Entry 3J3Q (electron microscopy); this record covers chains f and g of the 1356 polymer chains in the assembly.

[Chain f (and g)]
Name: capsid protein
Organism: Human immunodeficiency virus 1
Notes: chain g of this document is another copy of the same molecule, construct and numbering; everything in this record applies to it too
UniProtKB: Q79791 (Q79791_9HIV1); residues 1-231 here correspond to UniProt positions 133-363 (UniProt number = residue number + 132)
Amino-acid sequence (231 residues; each row starts with the number of its first residue):
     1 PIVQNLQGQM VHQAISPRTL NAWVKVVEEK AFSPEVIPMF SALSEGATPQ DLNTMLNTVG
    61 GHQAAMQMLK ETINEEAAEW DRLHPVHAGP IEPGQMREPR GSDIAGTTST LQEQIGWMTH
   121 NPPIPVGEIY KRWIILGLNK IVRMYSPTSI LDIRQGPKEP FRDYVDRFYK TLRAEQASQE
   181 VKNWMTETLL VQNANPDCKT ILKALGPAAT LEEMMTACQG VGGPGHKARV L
Construct notes: engineered mutation Glu-92 (Ala224 in Q79791)
Disulfide bonds: Cys-198/Cys-218

[How chain f and chain g interact]
Pairs across the interface (55; chain f residue first):
  Gln-4(f) / Gln-13(g)
  Gln-4(f) / Ala-14(g)
  Asn-5(f) / Gln-13(g)
  Leu-6(f) / Gln-4(g)
  Leu-6(f) / Asn-5(g)
  Leu-6(f) / Leu-6(g)
  Leu-6(f) / Val-11(g)
  Leu-6(f) / Gln-13(g)
  Gln-7(f) / Asn-5(g)
  Gln-7(f) / Leu-6(g)
  Arg-18(f) / Ser-16(g)
  Arg-18(f) / Pro-17(g)
  Thr-19(f) / Pro-17(g)
  Ala-22(f) / Pro-17(g)
  Ala-22(f) / Asn-21(g)
  Lys-25(f) / Asn-21(g)
  Val-26(f) / Asn-21(g)
  Glu-29(f) / Lys-25(g)
  Lys-30(f) / Glu-28(g)
  Glu-35(f) / Glu-28(g)
  Glu-35(f) / Gly-60(g)
  Glu-35(f) / Gly-61(g)
  Pro-38(f) / Asn-57(g)
  Pro-38(f) / Thr-58(g)
  Pro-38(f) / Gly-60(g)
  Met-39(f) / Leu-20(g)
  Met-39(f) / Asn-21(g)
  Met-39(f) / Thr-58(g)
  Ala-42(f) / Thr-58(g)
  Leu-43(f) / Pro-17(g)
  Leu-43(f) / Leu-20(g)
  Arg-162(f) / Phe-32(g)
  Arg-162(f) / His-62(g)
  Arg-162(f) / Tyr-145(g)
  Asp-166(f) / His-62(g)
  Asp-166(f) / Gln-63(g)
  Tyr-169(f) / Gln-63(g)
  Tyr-169(f) / Gln-67(g)
  Leu-211(f) / Ala-64(g)
  Leu-211(f) / Gln-67(g)
  Met-215(f) / Ala-64(g)
  Met-215(f) / Met-144(g)
  Thr-216(f) / Met-144(g)
  Gln-219(f) / Met-144(g)
  Gly-220(f) / Pro-147(g)
  Val-221(f) / Pro-147(g)
  Val-221(f) / Ser-149(g)
  Gly-222(f) / Pro-147(g)
  Gly-223(f) / Pro-147(g)
  Arg-229(f) / Pro-147(g)
  Val-230(f) / Phe-32(g)
  Val-230(f) / Tyr-145(g)
  Val-230(f) / Pro-147(g)
  Leu-231(f) / Glu-29(g)
  Leu-231(f) / Phe-32(g)
Interface residues without a listed pair, chain f (35 interface residues in all): Asn-21, Val-165, Lys-170, Glu-212, Ala-228
Interface residues without a listed pair, chain g (34 interface residues in all): Val-3, Val-24, Thr-54, Val-59, Met-68, Glu-71, Ser-146, Asp-152

[Overview]
35 residues of chain f face 34 of chain g across their interface.
Both chains are capsid protein (Human immunodeficiency virus 1). Entry 3J3Q (Atomic-level structure of the
entire HIV-1 capsid) was determined by electron microscopy together with 3J4F, 3J34 and 3J3Y from the same
study.
